PDB entry 1HSI | X-ray diffraction, 2.50 A resolution | chains A and B

== Chain A (and B) ==
Molecule: HIV-2 protease
Organism: Human immunodeficiency virus 2
Notes: EC 3.4.23.-; chain B of this document is another copy of the same molecule, construct and numbering; everything in this record applies to it too
UniProtKB: P04584 (POL_HV2RO); residues 1-99 here correspond to UniProt positions 86-184 (UniProt number = residue number + 85)
Sequence (99 residues; each row starts with the number of its first residue):
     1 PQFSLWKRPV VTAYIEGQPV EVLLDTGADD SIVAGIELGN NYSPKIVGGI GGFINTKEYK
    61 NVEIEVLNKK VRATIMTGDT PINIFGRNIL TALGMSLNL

== Chain A / chain B interface ==
Contacting residue pairs (66):
  Pro1(A) with Asn98(B); Leu99(B), hydrogen bond (backbone-backbone)
  Gln2(A) with Ser96(B); Leu97(B); Asn98(B)
  Phe3(A) with Ser96(B); Leu97(B), hydrogen bond (backbone-backbone)
  Leu5(A) with Arg87(B), hydrogen bond (backbone-side chain); Leu90(B), hydrophobic; Thr91(B); Met95(B)
  Trp6(A) with Arg87(B), hydrogen bond (backbone-side chain); Thr91(B)
  Lys7(A) with Arg87(B)
  Arg8(A) with Asp29(B), salt bridge; Arg87(B)
  Pro9(A) with Thr26(B); Arg87(B)
  Leu24(A) with Thr26(B), hydrogen bond (backbone-side chain); Leu97(B), hydrophobic
  Asp25(A) with Asp25(B); Thr26(B); Gly27(B), hydrogen bond (side chain-backbone)
  Thr26(A) with Leu5(B); Pro9(B); Leu24(B), hydrogen bond (side chain-backbone); Asp25(B); Thr26(B), hydrogen bond (side chain-backbone)
  Gly27(A) with Asp25(B), hydrogen bond (backbone-side chain)
  Asp29(A) with Arg8(B), salt bridge
  Gly49(A) with Ile50(B)
  Ile50(A) with Gly49(B); Ile50(B), hydrophobic; Gly51(B)
  Gly51(A) with Ile50(B); Gly51(B)
  Leu67(A) with Leu99(B), hydrophobic
  Arg87(A) with Leu5(B), hydrogen bond (side chain-backbone); Trp6(B), hydrogen bond (side chain-backbone); Lys7(B); Arg8(B); Pro9(B)
  Leu90(A) with Leu5(B), hydrophobic
  Thr91(A) with Leu5(B); Trp6(B)
  Leu93(A) with Leu99(B)
  Met95(A) with Leu5(B); Asn98(B); Leu99(B), hydrophobic
  Ser96(A) with Gln2(B); Phe3(B); Ser96(B); Leu97(B); Asn98(B), hydrogen bond (backbone-backbone)
  Leu97(A) with Gln2(B); Phe3(B), hydrogen bond (backbone-backbone); Leu5(B), hydrophobic; Thr26(B); Ser96(B)
  Asn98(A) with Pro1(B); Gln2(B), hydrogen bond; Gly94(B); Met95(B); Ser96(B), hydrogen bond (backbone-backbone); Asn98(B), hydrogen bond
  Leu99(A) with Pro1(B), hydrogen bond (backbone-backbone)
Also at the interface, not in a pair above, chain A (32 interface residues in all): Leu23, Gly48, Gly52, Val66, Lys69, Gly94
Also at the interface, not in a pair above, chain B (29 interface residues in all): Ser4, Leu23, Gly52, Leu93

== In short ==
Chain A and chain B form an interface of 32 and 29 residues respectively, with 17 hydrogen bonds and 2 salt
bridges. Polar pairs include Arg8(A)-Asp29(B), Leu5(A)-Arg87(B) and Trp6(A)-Arg87(B).
Both chains are HIV-2 protease (Human immunodeficiency virus 2). Entry 1HSI (Crystal structure at 1.9
angstroms resolution of human immunodeficiency virus (HIV) II protease complexed with L-735,524 ...) was
determined by X-ray diffraction (same publication as 1HSG and 1HSH).
